6W6I - chains D and E of the 7 polymer chains in the assembly; structure by electron microscopy, 3.50 A resolution.

Chain D (and E):
Protein: Chaperone protein ClpB
Organism: Mycobacterium tuberculosis
Notes: chain E of this document is another copy of the same molecule, construct and numbering; everything in this record applies to it too
UniProtKB: P9WPD0 (CLPB_MYCTO); numbering as in UniProt (aligned over 1-848)
Chain sequence (848 residues; row label = number of the first residue in the row):
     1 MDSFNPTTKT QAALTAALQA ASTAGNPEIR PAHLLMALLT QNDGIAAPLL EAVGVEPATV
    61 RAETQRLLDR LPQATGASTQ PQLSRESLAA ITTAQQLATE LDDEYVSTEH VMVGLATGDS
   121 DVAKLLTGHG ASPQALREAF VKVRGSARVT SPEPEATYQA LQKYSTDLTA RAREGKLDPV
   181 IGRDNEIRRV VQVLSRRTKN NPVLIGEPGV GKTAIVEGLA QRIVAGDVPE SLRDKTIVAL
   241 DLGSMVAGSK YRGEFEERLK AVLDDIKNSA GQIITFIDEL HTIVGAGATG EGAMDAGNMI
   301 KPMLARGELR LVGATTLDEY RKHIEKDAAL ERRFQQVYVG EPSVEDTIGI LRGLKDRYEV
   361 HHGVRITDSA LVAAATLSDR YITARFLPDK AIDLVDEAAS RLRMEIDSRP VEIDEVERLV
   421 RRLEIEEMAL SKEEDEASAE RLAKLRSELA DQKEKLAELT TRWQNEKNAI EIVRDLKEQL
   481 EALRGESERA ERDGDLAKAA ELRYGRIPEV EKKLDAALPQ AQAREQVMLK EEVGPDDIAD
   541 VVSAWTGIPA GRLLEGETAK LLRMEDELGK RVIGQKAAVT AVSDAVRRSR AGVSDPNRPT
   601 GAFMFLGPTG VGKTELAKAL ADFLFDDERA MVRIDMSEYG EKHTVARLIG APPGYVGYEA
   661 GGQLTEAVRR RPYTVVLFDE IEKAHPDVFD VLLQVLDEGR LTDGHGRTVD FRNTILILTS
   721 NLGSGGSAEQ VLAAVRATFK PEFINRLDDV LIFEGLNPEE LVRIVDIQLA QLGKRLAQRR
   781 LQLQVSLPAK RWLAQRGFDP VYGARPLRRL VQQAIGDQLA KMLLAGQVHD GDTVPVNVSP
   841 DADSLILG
Disordered / not traced: 1-158, 289-294, 411-529, 846-848 (chain E: 1-158, 247-251, 285-296, 408-529, 846-848)
Curated features (UniProtKB/Swiss-Prot):
  - binding site (ATP): Gly-206 to Thr-213, Gly-607 to Thr-614
Residues lining bound ligands:
  - ATP-gamma-S (AGS; phosphothiophosphoric acid-adenylate ester), molecule 1: Asp-178, Pro-179, Val-180, Ile-181, Arg-183, Pro-208, Gly-209, Val-210, Gly-211, Lys-212, Thr-213, Ala-214, Thr-316, Ile-350, Leu-354, Pro-388, Asp-389, Ile-392
  - ATP-gamma-S (AGS), molecule 2: Ala-329, Arg-332, Arg-333
  - ATP-gamma-S (AGS), molecule 3: Arg-571, Val-572, Ile-573, Thr-609, Gly-610, Val-611, Gly-612, Lys-613, Thr-614, Glu-615, Glu-680, Asn-721, Leu-756, Ile-764, Gln-768, Ala-804, Arg-805, Arg-808
From the paper describing this entry:
  - mutagenesis - L18R, S22R, L88R, T92R: unchanged catalytic activity (ATP hydrolysis)
  - mutagenesis - R365A, D368R, E434K, E436R: unchanged catalytic activity (ClpB ATPase activity)
  - mutagenesis - R422A: abolished catalytic activity on refold a protein substrate
  - mutagenesis - L18R, L88R, R365A, D368R, E436R, L496A, Y504A: abolished catalytic activity
  - mutagenesis - E434K: decreased catalytic activity on aggregated luciferase reactivation
  - mutagenesis - Q11R, T15R: abolished expression
  - mutagenesis - S22R, T92R: decreased catalytic activity on aggregate luciferase reactivation
  - mutagenesis - R503A: unchanged catalytic activity

Chain D / chain E interface:
Contacting residue pairs - 46 pairs, chain D then chain E:
  Arg-171(D) with Arg-306(E), hydrogen bond (side chain-backbone)
  Asp-178(D) with Arg-197(E), salt bridge
  Gly-243(D) with Met-299(E)
  Ala-247(D) with Glu-256(E)
  Lys-250(D) with Arg-252(E)
  Glu-279(D) with Lys-301(E)
  Thr-282(D) with Asn-298(E)
  Arg-357(D) with Arg-197(E)
  Tyr-358(D) with Arg-197(E)
  His-361(D) with Ser-195(E); Arg-196(E), hydrogen bond (side chain-backbone)
  His-362(D) with Ser-195(E); Arg-196(E)
  Asp-389(D) with Arg-332(E), salt bridge
  Asp-393(D) with Arg-196(E), salt bridge
  Asp-396(D) with Arg-196(E), salt bridge; Arg-197(E), hydrogen bond (side chain-backbone); Thr-198(E), hydrogen bond
  Glu-397(D) with Arg-189(E), salt bridge; Gln-192(E), hydrogen bond; Arg-196(E), salt bridge
  Ser-400(D) with Arg-196(E)
  Met-404(D) with Gln-192(E)
  Asp-407(D) with Pro-229(E)
  His-643(D) with Pro-652(E); Tyr-655(E)
  Ala-646(D) with Pro-653(E)
  Arg-647(D) with Ala-651(E); Pro-653(E); Thr-702(E); Asp-703(E), hydrogen bond (side chain-backbone); Gly-704(E)
  Ala-651(D) with Pro-653(E)
  Val-656(D) with Tyr-658(E), hydrophobic; Glu-659(E)
  Gly-657(D) with Tyr-658(E)
  Ala-660(D) with Tyr-658(E)
  Arg-775(D) with Val-593(E), hydrogen bond (side chain-backbone); Ser-594(E), hydrogen bond (side chain-backbone)
  Gln-778(D) with Gly-592(E)
  Arg-779(D) with Ala-591(E), hydrogen bond (side chain-backbone)
  Arg-809(D) with Asn-745(E), hydrogen bond (side chain-backbone); Arg-746(E)
  Gly-816(D) with Val-593(E)
  Lys-821(D) with Arg-588(E)
  Leu-824(D) with Arg-587(E)
Also at the interface, not in a pair above, chain D (44 interface residues in all): Ser-244, Arg-385, Arg-409, Arg-629, Arg-633, Asp-635, Tyr-655, Gln-663, Leu-776, Gln-812, Leu-819, Ala-820
Also at the interface, not in a pair above, chain E (41 interface residues in all): Arg-188, Val-191, Lys-199, Lys-260, Asp-595, Pro-596, Asn-597, Gly-654, Arg-700, Gly-706

Summary:
44 residues of chain D and 41 residues of chain E are in contact, with 10 hydrogen bonds and 6 salt bridges.
Polar contacts include Asp-178(D)/Arg-197(E), Asp-389(D)/Arg-332(E) and Asp-393(D)/Arg-196(E). The paper
reports that L18R, L88R and R365A of chain D, among others, abolish catalytic activity; Q11R and T15R of chain
D abolish expression; 14 substitutions were tested in all.
Chain D and chain E are both Chaperone protein ClpB (Mycobacterium tuberculosis); the structure, The
Mycobacterium tuberculosis ClpB disaggregase hexamer structure in conformation T in the presence of DnaK
chaperone ..., was determined by electron microscopy (same publication as 6W6H, 6W6J and 6W6G).
